Entry 9D4D (X-ray diffraction, 2.36 A resolution); this record covers chain A.

Chain A:
Molecule: Mannan-binding lectin serine protease 2 B chain
From: Homo sapiens
Notes: EC 3.4.21.104
Reference sequence: O00187 (MASP2_HUMAN); residue numbers follow UniProt; this construct covers 363-686
Amino-acid sequence (324 residues; row label = number of the first residue in the row):
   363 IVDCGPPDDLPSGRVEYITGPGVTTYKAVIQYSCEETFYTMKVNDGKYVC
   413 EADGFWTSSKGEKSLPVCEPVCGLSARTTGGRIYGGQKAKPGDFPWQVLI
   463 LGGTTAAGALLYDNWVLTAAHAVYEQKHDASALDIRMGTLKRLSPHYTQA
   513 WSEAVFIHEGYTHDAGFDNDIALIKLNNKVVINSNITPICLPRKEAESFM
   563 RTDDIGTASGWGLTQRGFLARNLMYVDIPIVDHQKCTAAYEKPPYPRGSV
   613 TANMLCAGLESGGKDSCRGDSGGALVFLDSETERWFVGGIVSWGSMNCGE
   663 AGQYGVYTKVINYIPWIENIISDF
Unresolved in the structure: 363, 441-444
Cystine bridges: C366-C412, C396-C430, C434-C552, C598-C618, C629-C660
UniProt features mapped onto this chain:
  - active site (Charge relay system): H483, D532, S633
  - site: R444, I445 (Cleavage)
  - natural variant: V377 (V377A: No effect on catalytic activity)
  - mutagenesis: R444 (R444Q: Abolishes autocatalytic cleavage)

In short:
UniProt lists 3 active-site residues and one mutagenesis site.
Chain A is Mannan-binding lectin serine protease 2 B chain (Homo sapiens); the structure, Crystal structure of
the catalytic region of human MASP-2 with specific inhibitor Compound S3, was determined by X-ray diffraction,
deposited together with 9D17, 9D3Y and 9D40.
